6ZP8 - chains C and D of the 28 polymer chains in the assembly; structure by X-ray diffraction, 3.00 A resolution.

Chain C:
Name: Proteasome subunit alpha type-4
Source organism: Saccharomyces cerevisiae S288C
Notes: EC 3.4.25.1
UniProtKB: P40303 (PSA4_YEAST); residues -1 to 252 here correspond to UniProt positions 1-254 (UniProt number = residue number + 2)
Sequence (254 residues; each row starts with the number of its first residue; numbers below 1 keep their minus sign (Met-1 is residue -1)):
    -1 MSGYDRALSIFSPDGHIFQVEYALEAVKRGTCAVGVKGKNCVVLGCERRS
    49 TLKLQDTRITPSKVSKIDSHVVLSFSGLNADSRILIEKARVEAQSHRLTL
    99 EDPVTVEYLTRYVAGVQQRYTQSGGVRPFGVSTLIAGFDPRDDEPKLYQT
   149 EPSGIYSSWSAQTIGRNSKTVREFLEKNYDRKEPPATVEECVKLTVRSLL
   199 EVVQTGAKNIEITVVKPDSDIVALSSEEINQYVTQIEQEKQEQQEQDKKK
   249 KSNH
Unresolved in the structure: -1 to 0, 241-252
UniProt features mapped onto this chain:
  - modified residue: Thr58 (Phosphothreonine)

Chain D:
Name: Proteasome subunit alpha type-5
Source organism: Saccharomyces cerevisiae S288C
Notes: EC 3.4.25.1
UniProtKB: P32379 (PSA5_YEAST); residues -7 to 252 here correspond to UniProt positions 1-260 (UniProt number = residue number + 8)
Sequence (260 residues; each row starts with the number of its first residue; numbers below 1 keep their minus sign (Met-7 is residue -7)):
    -7 MFLTRSEYDRGVSTFSPEGRLFQVEYSLEAIKLGSTAIGIATKEGVVLGV
    43 EKRATSPLLESDSIEKIVEIDRHIGCAMSGLTADARSMIEHARTAAVTHN
    93 LYYDEDINVESLTQSVCDLALRFGEGASGEERLMSRPFGVALLIAGHDAD
   143 DGYQLFHAEPSGTFYRYNAKAIGSGSEGAQAELLNEWHSSLTLKEAELLV
   193 LKILKQVMEEKLDENNAQLSCITKQDGFKIYDNEKTAELIKELKEKEAAE
   243 SPEEADVEMS
Unresolved in the structure: -7 to 0, 118-124, 243-252

Chain C / chain D interface:
Pairs across the interface (63):
  Asp3(C) - Glu117(D)
  Arg4(C) - Glu117(D)
  Ala5(C) - Val4(D)  hydrophobic
  Ala5(C) - Glu117(D)
  Ala5(C) - Ser127(D)
  Ser7(C) - Ser127(D)  hydrogen bond (backbone-side chain)
  Ser7(C) - Arg128(D)
  Ile8(C) - Gln15(D)
  Phe9(C) - Gln15(D)
  Phe9(C) - Tyr18(D)  hydrophobic
  Phe9(C) - Ser19(D)
  Phe9(C) - Ala22(D)  hydrophobic
  Phe9(C) - Leu73(D)  hydrophobic
  Phe9(C) - Arg128(D)
  Phe9(C) - Pro129(D)
  Phe9(C) - Gly131(D)
  Ser10(C) - Tyr18(D)
  Pro11(C) - Tyr18(D)  hydrophobic
  Pro11(C) - Glu21(D)
  Asp12(C) - Glu21(D)
  Gly13(C) - Tyr18(D)
  Gly13(C) - Glu21(D)
  Gly13(C) - Ala22(D)
  His14(C) - Leu25(D)
  Ile15(C) - Leu73(D)  hydrophobic
  Ile15(C) - Arg128(D)
  Lys35(C) - Glu52(D)  salt bridge
  Gln116(C) - Ala75(D)
  Gln116(C) - Asp76(D)
  Thr119(C) - Arg128(D)  hydrogen bond (backbone-side chain)
  Gln120(C) - Met126(D)
  Gln120(C) - Ser127(D)  hydrogen bond (backbone-backbone)
  Gln120(C) - Arg128(D)
  Gln120(C) - Pro129(D)
  Gln120(C) - Phe130(D)
  Ser121(C) - Ser127(D)
  Gly122(C) - Ser127(D)
  Ser151(C) - Ala75(D)
  Gly152(C) - Ala75(D)
  Ile153(C) - Thr74(D)
  Ile153(C) - Ala75(D)
  Ser155(C) - Leu51(D)
  Ser155(C) - Ser55(D)
  Ser156(C) - Leu51(D)
  Ser156(C) - Glu52(D)  hydrogen bond (backbone-backbone)
  Ser156(C) - Ser55(D)  hydrogen bond (backbone-side chain)
  Trp157(C) - Thr47(D)
  Trp157(C) - Ser48(D)
  Trp157(C) - Leu50(D)
  Trp157(C) - Leu51(D)
  Trp157(C) - Glu52(D)
  Ser158(C) - Leu50(D)  hydrogen bond (backbone-backbone)
  Ser158(C) - Glu52(D)  hydrogen bond
  Ala159(C) - Leu50(D)
  Leu173(C) - Leu50(D)  hydrophobic
  Glu174(C) - Ser48(D)  hydrogen bond
  Glu174(C) - Pro49(D)
  Glu174(C) - Leu50(D)
  Tyr177(C) - Leu50(D)  hydrophobic
  Arg179(C) - Pro49(D)  hydrogen bond (side chain-backbone)
  Arg179(C) - Leu50(D)
  Arg179(C) - Leu51(D)  hydrogen bond (side chain-backbone)
  Arg179(C) - Glu52(D)
Interface residues without a listed pair, chain C (32 interface residues in all): Tyr154, Arg170
Interface residues without a listed pair, chain D (28 interface residues in all): Asp1, Glu57, Ser79

In short:
The interface between chain C and chain D involves 32 residues on one side and 28 on the other; the contacts
include 10 hydrogen bonds and 1 salt bridge. Polar pairs include Lys35(C)-Glu52(D), Ser7(C)-Ser127(D) and
Thr119(C)-Arg128(D).
Here chain C is Proteasome subunit alpha type-4 and chain D is Proteasome subunit alpha type-5, both from
Saccharomyces cerevisiae S288C. Entry 6ZP8 (Yeast 20S proteasome in complex with glidobactin-like natural
product HB335) was determined by X-ray diffraction together with 6ZOU and 6ZP6 from the same study.
